Entry 7STF (electron microscopy, 3.14 A resolution); this record covers chains H and L of the 5 polymer chains in the assembly.

# Chain H
Molecule: IgG, Fab Heavy Chain V2
Organism: Homo sapiens
Notes: antibody fragment or engineered binder
Chain sequence (220 residues; each row starts with the number of its first residue; note: 1 number in that range is skipped by the numbering (no residue carries it; nothing is unmodelled there)):
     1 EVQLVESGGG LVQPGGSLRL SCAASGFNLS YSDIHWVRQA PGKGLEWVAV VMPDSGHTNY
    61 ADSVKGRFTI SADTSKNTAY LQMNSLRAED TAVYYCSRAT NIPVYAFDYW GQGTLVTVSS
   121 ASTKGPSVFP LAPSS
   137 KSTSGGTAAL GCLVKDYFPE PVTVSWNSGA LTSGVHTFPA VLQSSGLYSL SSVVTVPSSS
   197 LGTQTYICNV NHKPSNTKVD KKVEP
Not modelled in the structure: 1, 137-139
Cystine bridges: Cys22-Cys96, Cys148-Cys204
Reported in the primary citation:
  - mutagenesis - I102T, V104A, A106I, A106L, A106M, A106T: increased binding to KRASG12V-pHLA monomer
  - mutagenesis - V104R: unchanged signaling
  - mutagenesis - V104R (K_D_ = 6.6 nM): increased binding to KRASG12V-pHLA
  - mutagenesis - V104N (K_D_ = 185.5 nM): decreased binding to KRASG12V-pHLA
  - mutagenesis - V104N: decreased signaling
  - mutagenesis - A106L, A106M: increased signaling in response to IFNgamma

# Chain L
Molecule: IgG, Fab Light Chain V2
Organism: Homo sapiens
Notes: antibody fragment or engineered binder
Chain sequence (216 residues; each row starts with the number of its first residue):
     1 DIQMTQSPSS LSASVGDRVT ITCRASQDVN TAVAWYQQKP GKAPKLLIYS ASFLYSGVPS
    61 RFSGSRSGTD FTLTISSLQP EDFATYYCQQ SYYYFRPITF GQGTKVEIKR TVAAPSVFIF
   121 PPSDEQLKSG TASVVCLLNN FYPREAKVQW KVDNALQSGN SQESVTEQDS KDSTYSLSST
   181 LTLSKADYEK HKVYACEVTH QGLSSPVTKS FNRGEC
Not modelled in the structure: 215-216
Cystine bridges: Cys23-Cys88, Cys136-Cys196
Reported in the primary citation:
  - mutagenesis - Q89D: increased binding to KRASG12V-pHLA monomer
  - mutagenesis - Q89D: increased signaling in response to IFNgamma

# Interface between chain H and chain L
Contacting residue pairs (61; chain H residue first):
  His35(H) - Arg96(L)
  Val37(H) - Phe100(L)  hydrophobic
  Gln39(H) - Tyr36(L)
  Gln39(H) - Phe100(L)
  Gly42(H) - Gln102(L)  hydrogen bond (backbone-side chain)
  Lys43(H) - Phe100(L)
  Gly44(H) - Phe100(L)
  Glu46(H) - Arg96(L)
  Glu46(H) - Pro97(L)
  Glu46(H) - Ile98(L)
  Val51(H) - Arg96(L)
  Tyr60(H) - Tyr93(L)  hydrogen bond
  Tyr60(H) - Phe95(L)  hydrophobic
  Tyr60(H) - Arg96(L)
  Ala61(H) - Ile98(L)  hydrophobic
  Pro103(H) - Tyr49(L)
  Val104(H) - Tyr55(L)  hydrophobic
  Tyr105(H) - Tyr55(L)  hydrophobic
  Ala106(H) - Leu46(L)  hydrophobic
  Ala106(H) - Tyr55(L)
  Phe107(H) - Leu46(L)
  Phe107(H) - Tyr49(L)
  Phe107(H) - Tyr94(L)
  Tyr109(H) - Tyr36(L)  hydrophobic
  Trp110(H) - Tyr36(L)
  Trp110(H) - Pro44(L)
  Phe129(H) - Glu125(L)
  Phe129(H) - Lys128(L)
  Phe129(H) - Ser129(L)
  Pro130(H) - Ser123(L)
  Pro130(H) - Glu125(L)
  Leu131(H) - Pro122(L)  hydrophobic
  Leu131(H) - Val135(L)  hydrophobic
  Ala132(H) - Ser123(L)  hydrogen bond (backbone-side chain)
  Pro133(H) - Phe120(L)  hydrophobic
  Ser134(H) - Phe118(L)
  Ser134(H) - Ile119(L)  hydrogen bond (side chain-backbone)
  Ser134(H) - Phe120(L)
  Ser134(H) - Pro121(L)
  Ser134(H) - Asn212(L)
  Ser134(H) - Gly214(L)
  Ser135(H) - Phe118(L)
  Ser135(H) - Asn212(L)  hydrogen bond (backbone-side chain)
  Ser140(H) - Phe118(L)
  Ala145(H) - Phe120(L)
  Leu149(H) - Thr180(L)
  Lys151(H) - Ser129(L)  hydrogen bond
  Lys151(H) - Thr131(L)  hydrogen bond
  His172(H) - Ser176(L)
  Phe174(H) - Ser164(L)
  Phe174(H) - Val165(L)
  Phe174(H) - Thr166(L)
  Phe174(H) - Ser178(L)
  Phe174(H) - Thr180(L)
  Pro175(H) - Val165(L)
  Val177(H) - Glu163(L)
  Val177(H) - Ser164(L)
  Gln179(H) - Gln162(L)
  Gln179(H) - Thr182(L)  hydrogen bond
  Ser180(H) - Thr182(L)
  Val189(H) - Ser178(L)
Also at the interface, not in a pair above, chain H (44 interface residues in all): Leu45, Val50, Tyr95, Thr100, Gly141, Thr143, Leu178, Ser181, Ser185
Also at the interface, not in a pair above, chain L (42 interface residues in all): Phe53, Tyr87, Ser133, Leu137, Asn139, Asp169, Phe211

# In short
Chain H and chain L form an interface of 44 and 42 residues respectively; the contacts include 8 hydrogen
bonds. Polar pairs include Gly42(H)-Gln102(L), Tyr60(H)-Tyr93(L) and Ala132(H)-Ser123(L). From the paper:
I102T, V104A and A106I of chain H, among others, increase binding to KRASG12V-pHLA monomer; A106L and A106M of
chain H increase signaling in response to IFNgamma; 9 substitutions were tested in all.
Chain H is IgG, Fab Heavy Chain V2 and chain L is IgG, Fab Light Chain V2, both from Homo sapiens; the
structure, Structure of KRAS G12V/HLA-A*03:01 in complex with antibody fragment V2, was determined by electron
microscopy, deposited together with 8DVG.
